Entry 8K4E (electron microscopy, 3.40 A resolution); this record covers chains Q and A of the 22 polymer chains in the assembly.

Chain Q:
Protein: 30S ribosomal protein S17
Source organism: Escherichia coli K-12
UniProt: P0AG63 (RS17_ECOLI); residues 1-84 here = UniProt positions 1-84
Chain sequence (84 residues; each row starts with the number of its first residue):
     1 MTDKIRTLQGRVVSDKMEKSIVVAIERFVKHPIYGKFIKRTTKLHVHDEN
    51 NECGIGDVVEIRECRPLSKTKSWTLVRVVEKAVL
Not modelled in the structure: 1-3, 84
Curated features (UniProtKB/Swiss-Prot):
  - natural variant: His-31 (H31P: In neamine-resistant mutant nea301), Ser-68 (S68F: Prevents 30S subunit assembly at 42 degrees Celsius)

Chain A:
Molecule: 16S rRNA
Source organism: Escherichia coli K-12
Sequence (1554 nucleotides; numbered 1 to 1554; the number before each row is that of its first residue):
     1 AAAUUGAAGAGUUUGAUCAUGGCUCAGAUUGAACGCUGGCGGCAGGCCUA
    51 ACACAUGCAAGUCGAACGGUAACAGGAAGAAGCUUGCUUCUUUGCUGACG
   101 AGUGGCGGACGGGUGAGUAAUGUCUGGGAAACUGCCUGAUGGAGGGGGAU
   151 AACUACUGGAAACGGUAGCUAAUACCGCAUAACGUCGCAAGACCAAAGAG
   201 GGGGACCUUCGGGCCUCUUGCCAUCGGAUGUGCCCAGAUGGGAUUAGCUA
   251 GUAGGUGGGGUAACGGCUCACCUAGGCGACGAUCCCUAGCUGGUCUGAGA
   301 GGAUGACCAGCCACACUGGAACUGAGACACGGUCCAGACUCCUACGGGAG
   351 GCAGCAGUGGGGAAUAUUGCACAAUGGGCGCAAGCCUGAUGCAGCCAUGC
   401 CGCGUGUAUGAAGAAGGCCUUCGGGUUGUAAAGUACUUUCAGCGGGGAGG
   451 AAGGGAGUAAAGUUAAUACCUUUGCUCAUUGACGUUACCCGCAGAAGAAG
   501 CACCGGCUAACUCCGUGCCAGCAGCCGCGGUAAUACGGAGGGUGCAAGCG
   551 UUAAUCGGAAUUACUGGGCGUAAAGCGCACGCAGGCGGUUUGUUAAGUCA
   601 GAUGUGAAAUCCCCGGGCUCAACCUGGGAACUGCAUCUGAUACUGGCAAG
   651 CUUGAGUCUCGUAGAGGGGGGUAGAAUUCCAGGUGUAGCGGUGAAAUGCG
   701 UAGAGAUCUGGAGGAAUACCGGUGGCGAAGGCGGCCCCCUGGACGAAGAC
   751 UGACGCUCAGGUGCGAAAGCGUGGGGAGCAAACAGGAUUAGAUACCCUGG
   801 UAGUCCACGCCGUAAACGAUGUCGACUUGGAGGUUGUGCCCUUGAGGCGU
   851 GGCUUCCGGAGCUAACGCGUUAAGUCGACCGCCUGGGGAGUACGGCCGCA
   901 AGGUUAAAACUCAAAUGAAUUGACGGGGGCCCGCACAAGCGGUGGAGCAU
   951 GUGGUUUAAUUCGAUGCAACGCGAAGAACCUUACCUGGUCUUGACAUCCA
  1001 CGGAAGUUUUCAGAGAUGAGAAUGUGCCUUCGGGAACCGUGAGACAGGUG
  1051 CUGCAUGGCUGUCGUCAGCUCGUGUUGUGAAAUGUUGGGUUAAGUCCCGC
  1101 AACGAGCGCAACCCUUAUCCUUUGUUGCCAGCGGUCCGGCCGGGAACUCA
  1151 AAGGAGACUGCCAGUGAUAAACUGGAGGAAGGUGGGGAUGACGUCAAGUC
  1201 AUCAUGGCCCUUACGACCAGGGCUACACACGUGCUACAAUGGCGCAUACA
  1251 AAGAGAAGCGACCUCGCGAGAGCAAGCGGACCUCAUAAAGUGCGUCGUAG
  1301 UCCGGAUUGGAGUCUGCAACUCGACUCCAUGAAGUCGGAAUCGCUAGUAA
  1351 UCGUGGAUCAGAAUGCCACGGUGAAUACGUUCCCGGGCCUUGUACACACC
  1401 GCCCGUCACACCAUGGGAGUGGGUUGCAAAAGAAGUAGGUAGCUUAACCU
  1451 UCGGGAGGGCGCUUACCACUUUGUGAUUCAUGACUGGGGUGAAGUCGUAA
  1501 CAAGGUAACCGUAGGGGAACCUGCGGUUGGAUCACCUCCUUACCUUAAAG
  1551 AAGC
Not modelled in the structure: 1391-1503, 1540-1554

Chain Q / chain A interface:
Residue-residue contacts (58; chain Q residue first):
  Arg-6(Q) / A635(A)  phosphate contact
  Arg-6(Q) / U636(A)  salt bridge to the phosphate
  Ser-14(Q) / G276(A)  hydrogen bond to the phosphate
  Lys-16(Q) / G275(A)  salt bridge to the phosphate
  Met-17(Q) / A253(A)  sugar contact
  Met-17(Q) / G254(A)  sugar contact
  Met-17(Q) / G275(A)  sugar contact
  Met-17(Q) / G276(A)  sugar contact
  Glu-18(Q) / G254(A)  hydrogen bond to the sugar
  Glu-18(Q) / G255(A)  sugar contact
  Glu-18(Q) / U273(A)  base contact
  Lys-19(Q) / G255(A)  sugar contact
  Ser-20(Q) / G254(A)  phosphate contact
  Arg-27(Q) / G237(A)  salt bridge to the phosphate
  Phe-28(Q) / G597(A)  sugar contact
  Ile-33(Q) / G301(A)  sugar contact
  Ile-33(Q) / C564(A)  base contact
  Tyr-34(Q) / C564(A)  sugar contact
  Lys-36(Q) / G585(A)  hydrogen bond to the phosphate
  Lys-36(Q) / C586(A)  salt bridge to the phosphate
  Phe-37(Q) / G597(A)  sugar contact
  Phe-37(Q) / U598(A)  phosphate contact
  Lys-39(Q) / G585(A)  phosphate contact
  Arg-40(Q) / C280(A)  hydrogen bond to the sugar
  Thr-41(Q) / C280(A)  hydrogen bond to the base
  Thr-42(Q) / A236(A)  phosphate contact
  Thr-42(Q) / G237(A)  hydrogen bond to the phosphate
  Lys-43(Q) / G278(A)  salt bridge to the phosphate
  Leu-44(Q) / A236(A)  phosphate contact
  His-45(Q) / G276(A)  phosphate contact
  His-45(Q) / C277(A)  salt bridge to the phosphate
  His-47(Q) / G255(A)  phosphate contact
  Glu-63(Q) / G127(A)  hydrogen bond to the base
  Glu-63(Q) / C235(A)  sugar contact
  Arg-65(Q) / A129(A)  phosphate contact
  Arg-65(Q) / A130(A)  phosphate contact
  Arg-65(Q) / C264(A)  phosphate contact
  Arg-65(Q) / G265(A)  salt bridge to the phosphate
  Pro-66(Q) / A130(A)  base contact
  Pro-66(Q) / C234(A)  sugar contact
  Pro-66(Q) / C264(A)  hydrogen bond to the sugar
  Pro-66(Q) / G265(A)  sugar contact
  Leu-67(Q) / G265(A)  sugar contact
  Ser-68(Q) / G254(A)  hydrogen bond to the phosphate
  Ser-68(Q) / G255(A)  phosphate contact
  Ser-68(Q) / G265(A)  sugar contact
  Lys-69(Q) / U252(A)  salt bridge to the phosphate
  Lys-69(Q) / A253(A)  salt bridge to the phosphate
  Lys-69(Q) / G254(A)  phosphate contact
  Lys-69(Q) / G265(A)  sugar contact
  Lys-69(Q) / G266(A)  sugar contact
  Lys-69(Q) / C267(A)  phosphate contact
  Thr-70(Q) / A253(A)  phosphate contact
  Thr-70(Q) / G254(A)  hydrogen bond to the phosphate
  Lys-71(Q) / G254(A)  hydrogen bond to the phosphate
  Lys-71(Q) / G255(A)  salt bridge to the phosphate
  Ser-72(Q) / C234(A)  sugar contact
  Trp-73(Q) / C235(A)  hydrogen bond to the sugar
Other interface residues (no listed pair), chain Q (32 interface residues in all): Lys-4
Other interface residues (no listed pair), chain A (32 interface residues in all): A238, G281, C637

Summary:
Chain Q and chain A each contribute 32 residues to their interface; the contacts include 12 hydrogen bonds and
10 salt bridges. Among the polar pairs are Thr-41(Q)/C280(A), Glu-63(Q)/G127(A) and Glu-18(Q)/G254(A).
Here chain Q is 30S ribosomal protein S17 and chain A is 16S rRNA, both from Escherichia coli K-12. Entry 8K4E
(Cryo-EM structure of 30S ribosome with cleaved AP-mRNA bound complex-II) was determined by electron
microscopy together with 8K3O from the same study.
